PDB entry 6TAM | X-ray diffraction, 1.64 A resolution | chain A

== Chain A ==
Protein: GTPase KRas
Organism: Homo sapiens
UniProt: P01116 (RASK_HUMAN), isoform P01116-2; residues 1-169 here = UniProt positions 1-169
Amino-acid sequence (170 residues; each row starts with the number of its first residue; numbering starts at 0):
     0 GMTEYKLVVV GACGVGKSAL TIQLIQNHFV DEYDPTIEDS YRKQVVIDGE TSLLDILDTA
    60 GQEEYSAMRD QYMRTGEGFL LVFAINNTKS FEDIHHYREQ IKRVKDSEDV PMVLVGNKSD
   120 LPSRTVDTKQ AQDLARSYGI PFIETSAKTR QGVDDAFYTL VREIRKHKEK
Construct notes: expression tag (0); engineered mutation Cys12 (Gly in P01116), Ser51 (Cys in P01116), Leu80 (Cys in P01116), Ser118 (Cys in P01116)
Glycans and other covalent adducts: compound MZQ linked to Cys12
Ion coordination: Mg2+: Ser17 (together with GDP)
Residues lining bound ligands:
  - GDP (guanosine-5'-diphosphate): Ala11, Gly13, Val14, Gly15, Lys16, Ser17, Ala18, Phe28, Asp30, Tyr32, Asp57, Asn116, Lys117, Asp119, Leu120, Ser145, Ala146, Lys147
  - MZQ (7-[2,4-bis(fluoranyl)phenyl]-3-[(3R)-1-propanoylpyrrolidin-3-yl]-4H-isoquinolin-1-one): Val9, Gly10, Ala11, Gly13, Lys16, Pro34, Thr58, Ala59, Gly60, Gln61, Glu62, Arg68, Asp69, Met72, Tyr96, Gln99, Ile100, Val103
UniProt features mapped onto this chain:
  - motif: Tyr32 to Tyr40 (Effector region)
  - binding site (GTP): Gly10, Ala11, Gly13 to Ala18, Val29 to Thr35, Ala59, Gly60, Asn116, Lys117, Asp119
  - modified residue: Met1 (N-acetylmethionine), Thr2 (N-acetylthreonine), Lys104 (N6-acetyllysine)
  - glycosylation: Thr35 (Microbial infection: O-linked (Glc) threonine)
  - natural variant: Lys5 (K5E: In NS3; K5N: In GASC), Gly10 (G10GG: In AML), Cys12 (G12C: In lung carcinoma; this construct carries the variant), Gly13 (G13D: In GASC, JMML and OES; G13R: In pylocytic astrocytoma), Val14 (V14I: In NS3), Leu19 (L19F: In OES), Gln22 (Q22E: In CFC2; Q22R: In NS3), Pro34 (P34L: In NS3; P34Q: In NS3; P34R: In CFC2), Ile36 (I36M: In NS3), Thr58 (T58I: In NS3), Ala59 (A59T: In GASC), Gly60 (G60R: In CFC2; G60S: In NS3), 8 further natural variant entries in UniProt
  - mutagenesis: Asp38 (D38A: Decreased interaction with MAPKAP1/SIN1), Tyr40 (Y40A: Decreased interaction with MAPKAP1/SIN1), Gln61 (Q61L: Promotes GTP binding)
Reported in the primary citation:
  - binding site for MZQ: Gly10, Cys12, Lys16

== Overview ==
Ligands of chain A: GDP. Compound MZQ is covalently linked to Cys12. Curated annotation (UniProt) lists 20
GTP-binding residues and 3 mutagenesis sites. The paper reports a binding site for MZQ at Gly10, Cys12 and
Lys16.
Chain A is GTPase KRas (Homo sapiens); the structure, X-ray structure of human K-ras G12C in complex with
covalent isoquinolinone inhibitor (compound 3), was determined by X-ray diffraction together with 6TAN from
the same study.
